PDB entry 3MAT | X-ray diffraction, 2.00 A resolution | chains A and I

[Chain A]
Name: Methionine aminopeptidase
Organism: Escherichia coli
Notes: EC 3.4.11.18
UniProtKB: P07906 (AMPM_ECOLI); residues 1-264 here = UniProt positions 1-264
Amino-acid sequence (265 residues; numbered 1 to 265; the number before each row is that of its first residue):
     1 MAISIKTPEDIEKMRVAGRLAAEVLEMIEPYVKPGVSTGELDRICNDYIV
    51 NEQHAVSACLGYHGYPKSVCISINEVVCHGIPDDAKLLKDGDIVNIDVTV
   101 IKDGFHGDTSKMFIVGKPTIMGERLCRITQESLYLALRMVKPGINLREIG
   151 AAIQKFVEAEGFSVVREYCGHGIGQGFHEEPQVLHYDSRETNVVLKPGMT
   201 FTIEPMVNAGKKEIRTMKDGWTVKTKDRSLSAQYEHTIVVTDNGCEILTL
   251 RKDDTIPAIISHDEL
Not modelled in the structure: 1
Differences from the reference sequence: engineered mutation Gln175 (Arg in P07906); insertion (265)
Ion coordination: Na+: Asn74, Val76, Ser231; Co2+ site 1: Asp97, Asp108, Glu235 (shared with AHH_1(I) of chain I); Co2+ site 2: Asp108, His171, Glu204, Glu235 (shared with AHH_1(I) of chain I)

[Chain I]
Name: bestatin-based inhibitor (3R)-amino-(2S)-hydroxyheptanoyl-l-Ala-l-Leu-l-Val-l-Phe-OMe
Amino-acid sequence (5 residues; row label = number of the first residue in the row):
     1 XALVX
Not modelled in the structure: 4-5
Modified residues: AHH (amino-hydroxyheptanoic acid) at position 1; 0A9 (methyl L-phenylalaninate) at position 5
Ion coordination: Co2+ site 1: AHH_1 (shared with Asp97(A), Asp108(A), Glu235(A) of chain A)

[Interface between chain A and chain I]
Pairs across the interface (19; chain A residue first):
  Tyr62(A) with AHH_1(I); Leu3(I), hydrophobic
  His63(A) with Leu3(I)
  Tyr65(A) with AHH_1(I)
  Cys70(A) with AHH_1(I)
  His79(A) with Ala2(I), hydrogen bond (side chain-backbone)
  Asp97(A) with AHH_1(I), hydrogen bond (side chain-backbone)
  Thr99(A) with AHH_1(I), hydrogen bond (side chain-backbone)
  Asp108(A) with AHH_1(I), hydrogen bond (side chain-backbone)
  Tyr168(A) with Ala2(I); Leu3(I)
  Cys169(A) with Ala2(I)
  His171(A) with AHH_1(I), hydrogen bond (side chain-backbone)
  Phe177(A) with AHH_1(I)
  His178(A) with AHH_1(I), hydrogen bond (side chain-backbone); Ala2(I)
  Glu204(A) with AHH_1(I); Ala2(I)
  Glu235(A) with AHH_1(I)
Also at the interface, not in a pair above, chain A (18 interface residues in all): Cys59, Glu167, Met206

[In short]
Chain A and chain I form an interface of 18 and 3 residues respectively, with 6 hydrogen bonds. Polar contacts
include His79(A)-Ala2(I), Asp97(A)-AHH_1(I) and Thr99(A)-AHH_1(I). Asn74(A), Val76(A) and Ser231(A) coordinate
Na+. Asp97(A), Asp108(A), Glu235(A) and AHH_1(I) form the Co2+ site 1.
Here chain A is Methionine aminopeptidase (Escherichia coli) and chain I is bestatin-based inhibitor
(3R)-amino-(2S)-hydroxyheptanoyl-l-Ala-l-Leu-l-Val-l-Phe-OMe. Entry 3MAT (E.coli methionine aminopeptidase
transition-state inhibitor complex) was determined by X-ray diffraction, deposited together with 2MAT and
4MAT.
